Entry 2W2F (X-ray diffraction, 1.73 A resolution); this record covers chains A and B.

[Chain A (and B)]
Molecule: P-coumaric acid decarboxylase
From: Lactobacillus plantarum
Notes: chain B of this document is another copy of the same molecule, construct and numbering; everything in this record applies to it too
Reference sequence: Q88RY7 (Q88RY7_LACPL); residue numbers follow UniProt; this construct covers 1-178
Sequence (194 residues; each row starts with the number of its first residue; numbers below 1 keep their minus sign (Met-15 is residue -15)):
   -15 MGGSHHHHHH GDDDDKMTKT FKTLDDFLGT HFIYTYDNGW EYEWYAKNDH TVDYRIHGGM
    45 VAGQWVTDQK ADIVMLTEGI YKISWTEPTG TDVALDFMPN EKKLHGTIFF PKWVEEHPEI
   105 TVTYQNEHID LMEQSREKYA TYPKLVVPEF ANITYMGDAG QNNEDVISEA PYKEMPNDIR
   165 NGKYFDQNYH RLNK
Disordered / not traced: -15 to 1, 177-178
Differences from the reference sequence: engineered mutation Gln48 (Arg in Q88RY7)

[Interface between chain A and chain B]
Residue-residue contacts (56):
  Asp56(A) with Pro132(B)
  Val58(A) with His89(B); Phe134(B), hydrophobic
  Met59(A) with Phe134(B)
  Leu60(A) with Asp80(B); Met82(B); Lys87(B), hydrogen bond (backbone-side chain); His89(B)
  Thr61(A) with Met82(B); Glu85(B), hydrogen bond
  Lys66(A) with Ala78(B), hydrogen bond (side chain-backbone); Asp80(B), salt bridge; His89(B), hydrogen bond; Gly90(B); Thr91(B), hydrogen bond
  Ser68(A) with Thr91(B), hydrogen bond
  Trp69(A) with Phe93(B)
  Thr73(A) with Tyr126(B)
  Gly74(A) with Tyr126(B); Lys128(B), hydrogen bond (backbone-side chain)
  Asp76(A) with Asp76(B); Phe93(B); Lys128(B), salt bridge
  Val77(A) with Phe93(B)
  Ala78(A) with Lys66(B), hydrogen bond (backbone-side chain); Ala78(B), hydrophobic
  Asp80(A) with Leu60(B); Lys66(B), salt bridge; Asp80(B)
  Met82(A) with Leu60(B); Thr61(B)
  Glu85(A) with Thr61(B), hydrogen bond
  His89(A) with Asp56(B), salt bridge; Val58(B); Leu60(B); Lys66(B), hydrogen bond
  Gly90(A) with Lys66(B)
  Thr91(A) with Lys66(B), hydrogen bond; Ser68(B), hydrogen bond
  Phe93(A) with Trp69(B); Asp76(B); Val77(B)
  Pro95(A) with Tyr126(B)
  Arg120(A) with Tyr126(B)
  Glu121(A) with Tyr126(B)
  Tyr126(A) with Thr73(B); Gly74(B); Arg120(B); Glu121(B)
  Lys128(A) with Gly74(B); Asp76(B), salt bridge; Lys128(B)
  Val130(A) with Thr70(B)
  Pro132(A) with Asp56(B)
  Phe134(A) with Val58(B), hydrophobic; Met59(B)
Also at the interface, not in a pair above, chain A (32 interface residues in all): Ile64, Thr70, Leu79, Thr125
Also at the interface, not in a pair above, chain B (32 interface residues in all): Ile64, Pro95, Thr125, Val130

[Overview]
Chain A and chain B each contribute 32 residues to their interface, with 12 hydrogen bonds and 5 salt bridges.
Among the polar pairs are Lys66(A)-Asp80(B), Asp76(A)-Lys128(B) and His89(A)-Asp56(B).
Both chains are P-coumaric acid decarboxylase (Lactobacillus plantarum). Entry 2W2F (Crystal structure of
single point mutant ARG48GLN of P-coumaric acid decarboxylase from lactobacillus plantarum structural insights
...) was determined by X-ray diffraction together with 2WSJ and 2W2B from the same study.
